PDB entry 8XQS | electron microscopy, 3.30 A resolution | chains A and S of the 5 polymer chains in the assembly

# Chain A
Molecule: Guanine nucleotide-binding protein G(i) subunit alpha-1
Source organism: Homo sapiens
UniProtKB: P63096 (GNAI1_HUMAN); residue numbers follow UniProt; this construct covers 1-354
Sequence (370 residues; each row starts with the number of its first residue; numbers below 1 keep their minus sign (Met-15 is residue -15)):
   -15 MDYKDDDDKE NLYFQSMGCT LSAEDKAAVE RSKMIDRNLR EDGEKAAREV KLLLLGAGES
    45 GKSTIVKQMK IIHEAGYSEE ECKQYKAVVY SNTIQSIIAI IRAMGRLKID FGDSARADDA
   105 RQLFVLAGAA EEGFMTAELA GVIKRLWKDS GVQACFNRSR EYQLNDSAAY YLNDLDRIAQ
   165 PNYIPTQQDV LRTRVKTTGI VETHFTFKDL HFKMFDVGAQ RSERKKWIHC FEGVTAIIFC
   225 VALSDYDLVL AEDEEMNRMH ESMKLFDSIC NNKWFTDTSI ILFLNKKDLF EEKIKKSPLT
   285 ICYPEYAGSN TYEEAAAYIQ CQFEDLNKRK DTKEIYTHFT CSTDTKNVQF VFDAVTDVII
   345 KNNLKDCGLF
Not modelled in the structure: -15 to 2, 55-181
Construct notes: initiating methionine (-15); expression tag (-14 to 0); conflict Ala203 (Gly in P63096), Ser326 (Ala in P63096)
Curated features (UniProtKB/Swiss-Prot):
  - region: Lys35 to Thr48 (G1 motif), Asp173 to Thr181 (G2 motif), Phe196 to Gly202, Gln204, Arg205 (G3 motif), Ile265 to Asp272 (G4 motif), Thr324, Cys325, Thr327 to Thr329 (G5 motif)
  - binding site (GTP): Glu43 to Thr48, Ser151, Leu175 to Thr181, Asp200 to Gly202, Gln204, Asn269 to Asp272
  - binding site (Mg(2+)): Ser47, Thr181
  - modified residue: Arg178 (ADP-ribosylarginine), Gln204 (Deamidated glutamine), Cys351 (ADP-ribosylcysteine)
  - lipidation: Gly2 (N-myristoyl glycine), Cys3 (S-palmitoyl cysteine)
  - natural variant: Gly40 (G40C: In NEDHISB; G40R: In NEDHISB), Gly45 (G45D: In NEDHISB), Thr48 (T48I: In NEDHISB; T48K: In NEDHISB), Gln52 (Q52P: In NEDHISB), Ser75 (deletion: In NEDHISB; uncertain significance), Gln172 (deletion: In NEDHISB), Asp173 (D173V: In NEDHISB), Glu186 to Phe189 (deletion: In NEDHISB; uncertain significance), Cys224 (C224Y: In NEDHISB), Lys270 (K270N: In NEDHISB; K270R: In NEDHISB), Asp272 (D272G: In NEDHISB), Val332 (V332E: In NEDHISB; uncertain significance)
  - mutagenesis: Gly42 (G42R: Abolishes switch to an activated conformation and dissociation from beta and gamma subunits upon GTP binding. Abolishes interaction with RGS family members), Glu116 (E116L: Enhances interaction (inactive GDP-bound) with RGS14), Gln147 (Q147L: Enhances interaction (inactive GDP-bound) with RGS14), Glu245 (E245L: Enhances interaction (inactive GDP-bound) with RGS14)

# Chain S
Molecule: scFv16
Source organism: Homo sapiens
Notes: antibody fragment or engineered binder
Sequence (286 residues; each row starts with the number of its first residue; note: 2 numbers in that range are skipped by the numbering (no residue carries them; nothing is unmodelled there); a row labelled like 121A-121N holds insertion residues (121A, then the next letters in order); numbers below 1 keep their minus sign (Met-19 is residue -19)):
   -19 MVSAIVLYVL LAAAAHSAFA DVQLVESGGG LVQPGGSRKL SCSASGFAFS SFGMHWVRQA
    41 PEKGLEWVAY ISSGSGTIYY ADTVKGRFTI SRDDPKNTLF LQMTSLRSED TAMYYCVRSI
   101 YYYGSSPFDF WGQGTTLTVS S
121A-121N GGGGSGGGGSGGGG
   124 SDIVMTQATS SVPVTPGESV SISCRSSKSL LHSNGNTYLY WFLQRPGQSP QLLIYRMSNL
   184 ASGVPDRFSG SGSGTAFTLT ISRLEAEDVG VYYCMQHLEY PLTFGAGTKL ELKAAAENLY
   244 FQSHHHHHHH H
Not modelled in the structure: -19 to 1, 121A-121N, 236-254
Disulfides: Cys22-Cys96, Cys147-Cys217

# Interface between chain A and chain S
Contacting residue pairs (28; chain A residue first):
  Thr4(A) with His155(S)
  Leu5(A) with His155(S)
  Ser6(A) with His155(S), hydrogen bond; Asn157(S), hydrogen bond; Tyr161(S), hydrogen bond
  Ala7(A) with His220(S); Leu221(S), hydrogen bond (backbone-backbone); Tyr223(S), hydrophobic
  Glu8(A) with Tyr101(S); Pro107(S); Tyr161(S); Tyr163(S), hydrogen bond; Arg179(S), salt bridge; His220(S)
  Asp9(A) with Asn157(S), hydrogen bond; Tyr161(S), hydrogen bond
  Ala11(A) with Tyr101(S), hydrophobic; Tyr223(S)
  Ala12(A) with Tyr101(S)
  Glu14(A) with Ser52(S), hydrogen bond; Ser53(S); Thr57(S), hydrogen bond
  Arg15(A) with Ser31(S); Ile100(S); Tyr101(S); Tyr102(S)
  Met18(A) with Ser53(S); Gly54(S)
Other interface residues (no listed pair), chain S (19 interface residues in all): Tyr50, Gly56

# Overview
The interface between chain A and chain S involves 11 residues on one side and 19 on the other; the contacts
include 9 hydrogen bonds and 1 salt bridge. Polar contacts include Glu8(A)-Arg179(S), Ser6(A)-His155(S) and
Ser6(A)-Asn157(S).
Chain A is Guanine nucleotide-binding protein G(i) subunit alpha-1 and chain S is scFv16, both from Homo
sapiens; the structure, Structure of human class T GPCR TAS2R14-DNGi complex with Flufenamic acid, was
determined by electron microscopy, deposited together with 8XQL, 8XQN, 8XQO, 8XQP, 8XQR, 8XQT and 8YKY.
